PDB entry 9BKM | X-ray diffraction, 2.08 A resolution | chain A

[Chain A]
Name: Dihydroorotate dehydrogenase (quinone), mitochondrial
Organism: Homo sapiens
Notes: EC 1.3.5.2
Reference sequence: Q02127 (PYRD_HUMAN); residues 30-396 here correspond to UniProt positions 29-395 (UniProt number = residue number - 1)
Amino-acid sequence (369 residues; row label = number of the first residue in the row):
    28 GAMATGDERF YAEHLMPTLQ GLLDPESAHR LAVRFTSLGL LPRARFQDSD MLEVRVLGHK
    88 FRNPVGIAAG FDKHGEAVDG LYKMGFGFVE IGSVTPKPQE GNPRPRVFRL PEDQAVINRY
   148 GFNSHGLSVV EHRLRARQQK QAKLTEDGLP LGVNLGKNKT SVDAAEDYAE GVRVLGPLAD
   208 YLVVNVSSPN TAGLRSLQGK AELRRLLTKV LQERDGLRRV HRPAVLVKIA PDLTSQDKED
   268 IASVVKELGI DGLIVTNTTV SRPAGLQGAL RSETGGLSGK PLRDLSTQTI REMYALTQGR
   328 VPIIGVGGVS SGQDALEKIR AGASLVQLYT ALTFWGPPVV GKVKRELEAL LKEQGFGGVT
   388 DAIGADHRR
Not modelled in the structure: 28, 71-72, 215-225, 396
Construct notes: expression tag (28-29)
Ligand contacts:
  - A1AQM ((2M,6P)-2-(2-chloro-6-fluorophenyl)-6-[4-ethyl-3-(hydroxymethyl)-5-oxo-4,5-dihydro-1H-1,2,4-triazol-1-yl]-7-fluoro-4-(propan-2-yl)isoquinolin-1(2H)-one): Tyr-38, Leu-42, Met-43, Leu-46, Gln-47, Leu-50, Pro-52, Ala-55, His-56, Leu-58, Ala-59, Phe-62, Thr-63, Leu-67, Leu-68, Phe-98, Met-111, Val-134, Arg-136, Val-143, Tyr-356, Leu-359, Thr-360, Gly-363, Pro-364
  - FMN (flavin mononucleotide): Ala-95, Ala-96, Gly-97, Lys-100, Gly-119, Ser-120, Val-143, Asn-145, Tyr-147, Asn-181, Asn-212, Lys-255, Thr-283, Asn-284, Thr-285, Ser-305, Gly-306, Leu-309, Val-333, Gly-334, Gly-335, Val-336, Gln-354, Leu-355, Tyr-356, Thr-357
  - orotic acid (ORO): Lys-100, Asn-145, Arg-146, Tyr-147, Gly-148, Phe-149, Asn-212, Asn-284, Thr-285
UniProt features mapped onto this chain:
  - active site: Ser-215 (Nucleophile)
  - binding site (FMN): Ala-96 to Lys-100, Ser-120, Asn-181, Asn-212, Lys-255, Thr-283, Gly-306, Gly-335, Tyr-356, Thr-357
  - binding site (substrate): Lys-100, Asn-145 to Phe-149, Asn-212 to Asn-217, Asn-284, Thr-285

[Overview]
Bound to chain A: flavin mononucleotide, orotic acid and compound A1AQM. Curated annotation (UniProt) lists
active-site residue Ser-215, 14 FMN-binding residues and 14 substrate-binding residues.
Chain A is Dihydroorotate dehydrogenase (quinone), mitochondrial (Homo sapiens); the structure, DHODH in
complex with Ligand 10, was determined by X-ray diffraction, deposited together with 9BKN and 9BKO.
